PDB entry 8RT6 | electron microscopy, 3.18 A resolution | chains S and T of the 46 polymer chains in the assembly

== Chain S ==
Molecule: TrwE protein
From: Escherichia coli
Reference sequence: O50337 (O50337_ECOLX); residues 1-395 here = UniProt positions 1-395
Chain sequence (395 residues; each row starts with the number of its first residue):
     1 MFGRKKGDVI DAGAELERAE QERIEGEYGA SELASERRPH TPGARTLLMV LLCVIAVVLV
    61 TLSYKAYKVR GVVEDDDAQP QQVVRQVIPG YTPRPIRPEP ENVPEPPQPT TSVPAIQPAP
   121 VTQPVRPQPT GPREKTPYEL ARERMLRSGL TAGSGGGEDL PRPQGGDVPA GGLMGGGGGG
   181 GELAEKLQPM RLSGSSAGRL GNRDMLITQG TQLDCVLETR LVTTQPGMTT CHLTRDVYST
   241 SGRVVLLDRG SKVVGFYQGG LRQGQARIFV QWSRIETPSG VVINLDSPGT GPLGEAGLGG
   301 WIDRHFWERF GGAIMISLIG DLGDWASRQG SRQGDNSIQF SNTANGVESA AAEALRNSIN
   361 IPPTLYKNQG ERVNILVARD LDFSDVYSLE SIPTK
Not modelled in the structure: 1-134, 154-176, 332-348
Construct notes: conflict Asp335 (Asn in O50337)
Disulfide bonds: Cys215-Cys231

== Chain T ==
Molecule: TrwF protein
From: Escherichia coli
Reference sequence: O50336 (O50336_ECOLX); residues 1-266 here = UniProt positions 1-266
Chain sequence (266 residues; numbered 1 to 266; the number before each row is that of its first residue):
     1 MKKLAIVALL ASLHAVPALA LDVPSSSRYD HRIRYVTYNP ADVVQVDTVL GVATHIMLEE
    61 GEQYLTHAFG DSEAYAFARK GRHIFIKPQA ELANTNLIVV TDRRSYKFRL QMRNDRNGAM
   121 YELAFRYPDT QARQTREANA RAAVEAAFEQ RVGAYYNLKY MMSGDKDIAP VNAWDDGRFT
   181 YFKFSANADL PSIYFVDAEG NESLVPRTTV GSSNNIIAVH KVNPKWMIRL GNRALAIFNE
   241 AYDPNGVPND TGTASPAVRR VNKGGN
Not modelled in the structure: 1-20
Construct notes: conflict Asp71 (Ile in O50336), Ser72 (Pro in O50336), Glu73 (Lys in O50336), Ala74 (Pro in O50336), Tyr75 (Met in O50336), Ala76 (Pro in O50336), Phe77 (Leu in O50336), Ala78 (Pro in O50336), Arg79 (Gly in O50336), Lys80 (Arg in O50336), Gly81 (Ala in O50336), Arg82 (Gly in O50336), His83 (Ile in O50336), Ile84 (Phe in O50336), Phe85 (Leu in O50336), Ile86 (Ser in O50336), Lys87 (Ser in O50336), Pro88 (Arg in O50336), Gln89 (Thr in O50336)

== Interface between chain S and chain T ==
Contacting residue pairs - 52 pairs, chain S then chain T:
  Pro137(S) - Leu92(T)
  Ala141(S) - Leu92(T)  hydrophobic
  Arg144(S) - Asp71(T)  salt bridge
  Arg144(S) - Glu73(T)
  Arg144(S) - Ala74(T)
  Arg144(S) - Ala90(T)
  Arg144(S) - Glu91(T)  hydrogen bond (side chain-backbone)
  Met145(S) - Asp71(T)
  Arg147(S) - Glu73(T)  salt bridge
  Ser148(S) - Gly70(T)
  Ser148(S) - Asp71(T)
  Ser148(S) - Ser72(T)
  Gly149(S) - Ser72(T)
  Leu150(S) - Ala68(T)
  Leu150(S) - Phe69(T)  hydrogen bond (backbone-backbone)
  Thr151(S) - His67(T)
  Thr151(S) - Ser72(T)
  Ala152(S) - Ser72(T)  hydrogen bond (backbone-side chain)
  Val216(S) - Leu190(T)
  Val216(S) - Ser192(T)
  Val216(S) - Leu230(T)  hydrophobic
  Leu217(S) - Ser192(T)
  Leu217(S) - Tyr194(T)
  Glu218(S) - Tyr194(T)  hydrogen bond (backbone-side chain)
  Glu218(S) - Leu204(T)
  Thr219(S) - Leu204(T)
  His232(S) - Arg207(T)
  Thr234(S) - Asp189(T)
  Thr234(S) - Leu190(T)  hydrogen bond (backbone-backbone)
  Arg235(S) - Asp189(T)  salt bridge
  Asp248(S) - Asn214(T)
  Arg249(S) - Ser185(T)  hydrogen bond (side chain-backbone)
  Arg249(S) - Ala186(T)
  Arg249(S) - Ala188(T)  hydrogen bond (side chain-backbone)
  Arg249(S) - Thr209(T)
  Arg249(S) - Ser213(T)
  Arg249(S) - Asn214(T)  hydrogen bond (side chain-backbone)
  Arg249(S) - Asn215(T)
  Gly250(S) - Arg207(T)
  Gly250(S) - Thr209(T)
  Pro278(S) - Thr209(T)
  Pro278(S) - Asn214(T)
  Gln369(S) - Tyr194(T)
  Gln369(S) - Glu202(T)  hydrogen bond
  Gln369(S) - Arg229(T)
  Gly370(S) - Tyr194(T)  hydrogen bond (backbone-side chain)
  Gly370(S) - Leu230(T)
  Gly370(S) - Gly231(T)  hydrogen bond (backbone-backbone)
  Glu371(S) - Gly231(T)
  Arg372(S) - Asp189(T)  salt bridge
  Arg372(S) - Leu230(T)
  Arg372(S) - Gly231(T)
Other interface residues (no listed pair), chain S (27 interface residues in all): Tyr138, Leu233
Other interface residues (no listed pair), chain T (31 interface residues in all): Phe184, Pro191, Val205

== Summary ==
Chain S and chain T form an interface of 27 and 31 residues respectively; the contacts include 11 hydrogen
bonds and 4 salt bridges. Polar pairs include Arg144(S)-Asp71(T), Arg147(S)-Glu73(T) and Arg235(S)-Asp189(T).
Chain S is TrwE protein and chain T is TrwF protein, both from Escherichia coli; the structure, Conformation-A
of the full-length outer membrane core complex (TrwH/VirB7, TrwF/VirB9, TrwE/VirB10CTD) from the
fully-assembled R388 type ..., was determined by electron microscopy (same publication as 8RT4, 8RT5, 8RT7,
8RT8, 8RT9, 8RTA, 8RTB and 8RTD).
